Entry 3H6I (X-ray diffraction, 2.43 A resolution); this record covers chains R and Z of the 28 polymer chains in the assembly.

[Chain R (and Z)]
Name: Proteasome (Beta subunit) PrcB
Organism: Mycobacterium tuberculosis
Notes: EC 3.4.25.1; chain Z of this document is another copy of the same molecule, construct and numbering; everything in this record applies to it too
UniProtKB: O33245 (O33245_MYCTU); residues 302-534 here correspond to UniProt positions 59-291 (UniProt number = residue number - 243)
Chain sequence (240 residues; each row starts with the number of its first residue):
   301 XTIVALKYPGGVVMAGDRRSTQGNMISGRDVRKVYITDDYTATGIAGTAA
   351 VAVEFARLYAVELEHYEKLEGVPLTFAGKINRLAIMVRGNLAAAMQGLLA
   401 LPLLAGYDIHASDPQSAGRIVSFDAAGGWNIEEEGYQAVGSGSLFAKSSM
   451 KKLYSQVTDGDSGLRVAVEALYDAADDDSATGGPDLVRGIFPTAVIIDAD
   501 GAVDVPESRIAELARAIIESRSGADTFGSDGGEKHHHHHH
Not modelled in the structure: 393-398, 530-540 (chain Z: 393-399, 523-540)
Construct notes: insertion (301); expression tag (535-540)
Modified / non-standard residues: OZT ((4S,5R)-5-methyl-2-oxo-1,3-oxazolidine-4-carboxylic acid) at position 301
Residues lining bound ligands:
  - dimethylformamide (DMF), molecule 1: Tyr-335, Ile-336, Val-353, Ala-356, Arg-357, Ala-360
  - dimethylformamide (DMF), molecule 2: Tyr-335, Ala-349, Ala-350, Val-353
  - dimethylformamide (DMF), molecule 3: Ala-360, Val-361, Glu-364
  - dimethylformamide (DMF), molecule 4: Ala-377, Ile-380, Asn-381, Trp-429
  - dimethylformamide (DMF), molecule 5: Asn-381, Ile-385, Arg-388
  - dimethylformamide (DMF), molecule 6: Tyr-472, Ala-475, Asp-476, Gly-483

[Interface between chain R and chain Z]
Pairs across the interface (12; chain R residue first):
  Met-325(R) with Leu-444(Z), hydrophobic
  Arg-329(R) with Glu-434(Z), salt bridge
  Asp-330(R) with Glu-433(Z)
  Thr-348(R) with Asp-424(Z)
  Ala-349(R) with Asn-430(Z)
  Ala-350(R) with Gly-428(Z); Trp-429(Z)
  Val-353(R) with Trp-429(Z), hydrophobic
  Glu-354(R) with Arg-388(Z); Trp-429(Z), hydrogen bond
  Arg-357(R) with Asn-381(Z)
  Arg-488(R) with Glu-434(Z), salt bridge

[Summary]
10 residues of chain R and 9 residues of chain Z are in contact; the contacts include 1 hydrogen bond and 2
salt bridges. Polar contacts include Arg-329(R)/Glu-434(Z), Arg-488(R)/Glu-434(Z) and Glu-354(R)/Trp-429(Z).
Chain R binds 6 copies of dimethylformamide.
Chain R and chain Z are both Proteasome (Beta subunit) PrcB (Mycobacterium tuberculosis); the structure,
Crystal Structure of Mycobacterium Tuberculosis Proteasome Modified by inhibitor GL1, was determined by X-ray
diffraction together with 3H6F, 3HF9 and 3HFA from the same study.
